3GLH - chains A and B of the 5 polymer chains in the assembly; structure by X-ray diffraction, 3.89 A resolution.

Chain A:
Molecule: DNA polymerase III subunit delta
Organism: Escherichia coli
Notes: EC 2.7.7.7
UniProt: P28630 (HOLA_ECOLI); residues 1-343 here = UniProt positions 1-343
Sequence (343 residues; each row starts with the number of its first residue):
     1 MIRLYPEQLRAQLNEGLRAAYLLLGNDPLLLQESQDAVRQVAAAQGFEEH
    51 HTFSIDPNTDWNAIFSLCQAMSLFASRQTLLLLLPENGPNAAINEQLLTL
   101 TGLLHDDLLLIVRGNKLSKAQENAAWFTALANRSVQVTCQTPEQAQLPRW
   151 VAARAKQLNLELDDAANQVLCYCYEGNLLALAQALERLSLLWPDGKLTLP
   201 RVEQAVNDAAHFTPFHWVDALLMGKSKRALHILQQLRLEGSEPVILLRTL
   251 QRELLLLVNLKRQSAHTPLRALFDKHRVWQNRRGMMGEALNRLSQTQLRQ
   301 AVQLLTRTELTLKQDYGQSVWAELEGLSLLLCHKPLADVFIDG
Not modelled in the structure: 141, 211, 339-343

Chain B:
Molecule: DNA polymerase III subunit tau
Organism: Escherichia coli
Notes: EC 2.7.7.7
UniProt: P06710 (DPO3X_ECOLI); numbering as in UniProt (aligned over 1-373)
Sequence (376 residues; numbered -2 to 373; the number before each row is that of its first residue; numbers below 1 keep their minus sign (Gly-2 is residue -2)):
    -2 GPHMSYQVLARKWRPQTFADVVGQEHVLTALANGLSLGRIHHAYLFSGTR
    48 GVGKTSIARLLAKGLNCETGITATPCGVCDNCREIEQGRFVDLIEIDAAS
    98 RTKVEDTRDLLDNVQYAPARGRFKVYLIDEVHMLSRHSFNALLKTLEEPP
   148 EHVKFLLATTDPQKLPVTILSRCLQFHLKALDVEQIRHQLEHILNEEHIA
   198 HEPRALQLLARAAEGSLRDALSLTDQAIASGDGQVSTQAVSAMLGTLDDD
   248 QALSLVEAMVEANGERVMALINEAAARGIEWEALLVEMLGLLHRIAMVQL
   298 SPAALGNDMAAIELRMRELARTIPPTDIQLYYQTLLIGRKELPYAPDRRM
   348 GVEMTLLRALAFHPRMPLPEPEVPRQ
Not modelled in the structure: -2 to 2, 177, 242, 369-373
Sequence notes: expression tag (-2 to 0)
UniProt features mapped onto this chain:
  - binding site (ATP): Gly45 to Thr52
  - binding site (Zn(2+)): Cys64, Cys73, Cys76, Cys79
  - mutagenesis: Gly118 (G118D: In dnaX2016(Ts); present in both isoforms, unable to grow at 42 degrees Celsius)
What the authors report for this chain:
  - mutagenesis - T157A: abolished catalytic activity on ATP (citing earlier work)

How chain A and chain B interact:
Contacting residue pairs - 31 pairs, chain A then chain B:
  Pro28(A) - Val164(B)  hydrophobic
  Gln32(A) - Thr165(B)
  Gln32(A) - Arg169(B)
  Gln183(A) - Cys170(B)
  Gln183(A) - Leu171(B)
  Gln183(A) - Gln172(B)  hydrogen bond (side chain-backbone)
  Glu186(A) - Leu171(B)
  Arg187(A) - Gln172(B)
  Arg187(A) - Phe173(B)
  Leu190(A) - Ala27(B)  hydrophobic
  Leu190(A) - Asn30(B)  hydrogen bond (backbone-side chain)
  Leu190(A) - Leu171(B)  hydrophobic
  Leu191(A) - His23(B)
  Leu191(A) - Thr26(B)
  Leu191(A) - Asn30(B)
  Trp192(A) - His23(B)
  Pro193(A) - Asn30(B)
  Gln204(A) - His23(B)
  Ala205(A) - His23(B)
  Asp208(A) - Glu22(B)
  Ala209(A) - Lys176(B)  hydrogen bond (backbone-side chain)
  Ala210(A) - Lys176(B)
  Lys227(A) - Ala300(B)
  Gln234(A) - Asn304(B)  hydrogen bond
  Leu329(A) - Met294(B)  hydrophobic
  His333(A) - Ser298(B)  hydrogen bond
  Lys334(A) - Leu297(B)
  Leu336(A) - Gln326(B)
  Asp338(A) - Gln326(B)
  Asp338(A) - Tyr329(B)
  Asp338(A) - Gln330(B)  hydrogen bond
Interface residues without a listed pair, chain A (30 interface residues in all): Leu29, Leu179, Ser189, Ser226, Leu230, Arg237, Leu238, Gly240, Glu325
Interface residues without a listed pair, chain B (29 interface residues in all): Gly31, Leu34, Arg36, Gln160, Leu167, His174, Glu211, Arg291

Overview:
30 residues of chain A face 29 of chain B across their interface; the contacts include 6 hydrogen bonds. Polar
pairs include Gln183(A)-Gln172(B), Leu190(A)-Asn30(B) and Ala209(A)-Lys176(B). UniProt lists 8 ATP-binding
residues, 4 Zn2+-binding residues and one mutagenesis site on chain B. From the paper: T157A of chain B
abolishes catalytic activity on ATP.
Here chain A is DNA polymerase III subunit delta and chain B is DNA polymerase III subunit tau, both from
Escherichia coli. Entry 3GLH (Crystal Structure of the E. coli clamp loader bound to Psi Peptide) was
determined by X-ray diffraction, deposited together with 3GLF, 3GLG and 3GLI.
